4WSW - chains B and C of the 6 polymer chains in the assembly; structure by X-ray diffraction, 2.80 A resolution.

[Chain B]
Protein: Hemagglutinin HA2 chain
Source organism: Influenza A virus
Amino-acid sequence (182 residues; each row starts with the number of its first residue):
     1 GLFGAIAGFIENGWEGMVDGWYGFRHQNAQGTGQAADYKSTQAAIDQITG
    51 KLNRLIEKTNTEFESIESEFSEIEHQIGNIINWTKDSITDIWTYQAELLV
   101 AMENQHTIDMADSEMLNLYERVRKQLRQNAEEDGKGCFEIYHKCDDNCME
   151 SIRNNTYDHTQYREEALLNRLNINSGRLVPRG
Unresolved in the structure: 173-182
Cystine bridges: Cys144-Cys148
Glycans and other covalent adducts: N-acetylglucosamine (NAG) linked to Asn82, Asn154

[Chain C]
Protein: Hemagglutinin HA1 chain
Source organism: Influenza A virus
Amino-acid sequence (327 residues; row label = number of the first residue in the row; numbers below 1 keep their minus sign (Ala-3 is residue -3)):
    -3 ADPGDKICLGHHAVSNGTIVKTLTNEKEEVTNATETVESKSLDKLCMKSR
    47 NYKDLGSCHPIGMVIGTPACDLHLTGTWDTLIERDNSIAYCYPGATVNEE
    97 ALRQKIMESGGIDKISTGFTYGSSINSAGTTKACMRNGGNSFYAELKWLV
   147 SKSKGQNFPQTTNTYRNTDSAEHLIIWGIHHPSSTQEKNDLYGTQSLSIS
   197 VGSSTYQNNFVPVVGARPQVNGQSGRIDFHWTMVQPGDNITFSHNGGLIA
   247 PSRVSKLKGRGLGIQSGASVDNDCESKCFWKGGSINTKLPFQNLSPRTVG
   297 QCPKYVNKKSLLLATGMRNVPEVVQGR
Unresolved in the structure: -3 to -1, 319-323
Cystine bridges: Cys42-Cys270, Cys54-Cys66, Cys87-Cys130, Cys274-Cys298
Glycans and other covalent adducts: N-acetylglucosamine (NAG) linked to Asn12, Asn28, Asn235

[How chain B and chain C interact]
Residue-residue contacts (10; chain B residue first):
  Glu74(B) with Ala97(C)
  His75(B) with Ala97(C); Lys101(C); Glu104(C), salt bridge
  Gln76(B) with Glu96(C); Ala97(C); Gln100(C)
  Asn79(B) with Gln100(C), hydrogen bond; Glu104(C), hydrogen bond
  Asp90(B) with Lys300(C), salt bridge
Interface residues without a listed pair, chain B (6 interface residues in all): Glu72
Interface residues without a listed pair, chain C (8 interface residues in all): Asn94, Glu168

[Summary]
The interface between chain B and chain C involves 6 residues on one side and 8 on the other; the contacts
include 2 hydrogen bonds and 2 salt bridges. Among the polar pairs are His75(B)-Glu104(C), Asp90(B)-Lys300(C)
and Asn79(B)-Gln100(C). Covalently linked N-acetylglucosamine: at Asn82(B) and Asn154(B).
Here chain B is Hemagglutinin HA2 chain and chain C is Hemagglutinin HA1 chain, both from Influenza A virus.
Entry 4WSW (The crystal structure of hemagglutinin from A/green-winged teal/Texas/Y171/2006 influenza virus)
was determined by X-ray diffraction, deposited together with 4WST, 4WSU, 4WSV and 4WSX.
